PDB entry 2H7F | X-ray diffraction, 2.70 A resolution | chains Z and X of the 3 polymer chains in the assembly

Chain Z:
Molecule: 14-nt DNA strand
Sequence (14 nucleotides; numbered 515 to 528; the number before each row is that of its first residue):
   515 TAATAAGGGC GACA

Chain X:
Molecule: DNA topoisomerase 1
Organism: Variola virus
Notes: EC 5.99.1.2
UniProtKB: P32989 (TOP1_VARV); numbering as in UniProt (aligned over 1-314)
Chain sequence (314 residues; numbered 1 to 314; the number before each row is that of its first residue):
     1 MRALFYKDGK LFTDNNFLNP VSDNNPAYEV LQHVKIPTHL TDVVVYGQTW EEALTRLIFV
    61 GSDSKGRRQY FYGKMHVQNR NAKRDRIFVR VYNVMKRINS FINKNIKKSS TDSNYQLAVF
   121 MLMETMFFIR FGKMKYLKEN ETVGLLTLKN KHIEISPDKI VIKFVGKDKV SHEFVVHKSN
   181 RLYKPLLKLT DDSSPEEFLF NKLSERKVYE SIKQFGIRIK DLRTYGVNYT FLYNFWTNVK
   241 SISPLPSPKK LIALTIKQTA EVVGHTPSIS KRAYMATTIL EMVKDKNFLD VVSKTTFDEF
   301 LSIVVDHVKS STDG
Construct notes: engineered mutation Ser100 (Cys in P32989), Ser211 (Cys in P32989); modified residue (274)
Modified positions: Tyr274 (o-phosphotyrosine; PTR)
From the paper describing this entry:
  - binding site for the 11-nt DNA strand: Tyr274
  - catalytic residues: Tyr274
  - conformationally variable residues (domain motion): Tyr274
  - mutagenesis - C100S/C211S, E124A, E124Q: unchanged catalytic activity
  - mutagenesis - Q69A, K133A (3-fold), K135A (2-fold), D168A (60-fold): decreased catalytic activity
  - specificity-determining residues: Arg80, Lys167 (proposed by the authors, not directly observed)
  - catalytic residues: Lys167 (citing earlier work)

Chain Z / chain X interface:
Residue-residue contacts (28):
  DT518(Z) - His39(X)  salt bridge to the phosphate
  DA519(Z) - Asp63(X)  phosphate contact
  DA519(Z) - Arg67(X)  sugar contact
  DA520(Z) - Lys65(X)  salt bridge to the phosphate
  DA520(Z) - Arg67(X)  salt bridge to the phosphate
  DA520(Z) - Gln69(X)  hydrogen bond to the base
  DA520(Z) - Asn140(X)  sugar contact
  DA520(Z) - Lys167(X)  base contact
  DA520(Z) - Asp168(X)  sugar contact
  DG521(Z) - Tyr136(X)  hydrogen bond to the base
  DG521(Z) - Asn140(X)  hydrogen bond to the phosphate
  DG521(Z) - Thr142(X)  hydrogen bond to the phosphate
  DG521(Z) - Lys167(X)  phosphate contact
  DG521(Z) - Asp168(X)  hydrogen bond to the phosphate
  DG522(Z) - Arg130(X)  phosphate contact
  DG522(Z) - Phe131(X)  hydrogen bond to the phosphate
  DG522(Z) - Gly132(X)  hydrogen bond to the phosphate
  DG522(Z) - Lys133(X)  hydrogen bond to the phosphate
  DG522(Z) - Tyr136(X)  hydrogen bond to the base
  DG522(Z) - Lys220(X)  phosphate contact
  DG523(Z) - Phe131(X)  phosphate contact
  DG523(Z) - Lys133(X)  hydrogen bond to the base
  DG523(Z) - Tyr209(X)  base contact
  DG523(Z) - Arg218(X)  phosphate contact
  DG523(Z) - Ile219(X)  hydrogen bond to the phosphate
  DG523(Z) - Lys220(X)  hydrogen bond to the phosphate
  DC524(Z) - Lys133(X)  base contact
  DC524(Z) - Arg218(X)  phosphate contact
Interface residues without a listed pair, chain X (19 interface residues in all): Pro37

Summary:
Chain Z and chain X form an interface of 7 and 19 residues respectively; the contacts include 12 hydrogen
bonds and 3 salt bridges. Polar contacts include DA520(Z)-Gln69(X), DG521(Z)-Tyr136(X) and DG522(Z)-Tyr136(X).
The paper reports catalytic residues Tyr274(X) and Lys167(X); Q69A, K133A and K135A of chain X, among others,
reduce catalytic activity; 7 substitutions were tested in all.
Chain Z is a 14-nt DNA strand and chain X is DNA topoisomerase 1 (Variola virus); the structure, Structure of
variola topoisomerase covalently bound to DNA, was determined by X-ray diffraction, deposited together with
2H7G.
